PDB entry 3S1Q | X-ray diffraction, 3.30 A resolution | chains B and J of the 12 polymer chains in the assembly

[Chain B]
Molecule: DNA-directed RNA polymerase II subunit RPB2
Organism: Saccharomyces cerevisiae
Notes: EC 2.7.7.6
UniProt: P08518 (RPB2_YEAST); residues 1-1224 here = UniProt positions 1-1224
Sequence (1224 residues; row label = number of the first residue in the row):
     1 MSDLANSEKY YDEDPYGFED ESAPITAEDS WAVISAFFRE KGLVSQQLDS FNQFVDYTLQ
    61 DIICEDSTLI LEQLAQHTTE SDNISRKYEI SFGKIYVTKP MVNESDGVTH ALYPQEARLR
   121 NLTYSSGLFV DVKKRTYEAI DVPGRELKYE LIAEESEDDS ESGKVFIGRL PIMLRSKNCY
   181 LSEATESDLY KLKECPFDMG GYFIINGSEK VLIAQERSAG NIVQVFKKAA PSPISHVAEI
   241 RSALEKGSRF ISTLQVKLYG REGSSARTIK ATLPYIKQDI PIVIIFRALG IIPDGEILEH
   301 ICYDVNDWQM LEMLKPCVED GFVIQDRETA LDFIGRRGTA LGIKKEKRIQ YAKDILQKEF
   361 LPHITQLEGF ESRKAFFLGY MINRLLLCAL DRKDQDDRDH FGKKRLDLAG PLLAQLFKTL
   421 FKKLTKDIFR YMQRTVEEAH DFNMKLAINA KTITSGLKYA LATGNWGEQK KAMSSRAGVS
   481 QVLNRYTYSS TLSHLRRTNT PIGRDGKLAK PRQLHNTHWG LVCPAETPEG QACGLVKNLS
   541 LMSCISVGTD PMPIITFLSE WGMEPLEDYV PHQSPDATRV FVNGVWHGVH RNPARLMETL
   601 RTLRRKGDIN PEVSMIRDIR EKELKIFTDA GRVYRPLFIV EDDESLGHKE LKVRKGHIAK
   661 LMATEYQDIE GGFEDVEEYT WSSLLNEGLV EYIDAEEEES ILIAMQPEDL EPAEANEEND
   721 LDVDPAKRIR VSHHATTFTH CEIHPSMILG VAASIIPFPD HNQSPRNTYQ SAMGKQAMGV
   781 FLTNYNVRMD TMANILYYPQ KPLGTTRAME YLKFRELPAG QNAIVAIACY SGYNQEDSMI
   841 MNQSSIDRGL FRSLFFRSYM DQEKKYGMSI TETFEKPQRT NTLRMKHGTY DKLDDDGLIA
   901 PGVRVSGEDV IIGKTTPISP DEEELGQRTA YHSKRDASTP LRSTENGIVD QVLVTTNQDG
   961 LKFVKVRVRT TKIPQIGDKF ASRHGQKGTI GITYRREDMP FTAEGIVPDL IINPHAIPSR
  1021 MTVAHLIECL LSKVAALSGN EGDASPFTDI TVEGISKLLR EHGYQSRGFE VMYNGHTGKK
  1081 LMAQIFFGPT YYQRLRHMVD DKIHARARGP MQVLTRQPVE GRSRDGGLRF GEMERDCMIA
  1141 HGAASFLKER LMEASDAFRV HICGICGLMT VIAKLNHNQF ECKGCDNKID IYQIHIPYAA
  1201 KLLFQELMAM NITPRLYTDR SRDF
Not modelled in the structure: 1-19, 71-88, 142-163, 336-344, 438-445, 503-508, 669-677, 716-721, 920-932
Ion coordination: Zn2+: Cys1163, Cys1166, Cys1182, Cys1185
Residues lining bound ligands: ATP (adenosine-5'-triphosphate): Arg766, Asp837, Lys987, Arg1020

[Chain J]
Molecule: DNA-directed RNA polymerases I, II, and III subunit RPABC5
Organism: Saccharomyces cerevisiae
UniProt: P22139 (RPAB5_YEAST); residue numbers follow UniProt; this construct covers 1-70
Sequence (70 residues; row label = number of the first residue in the row):
     1 MIVPVRCFSC GKVVGDKWES YLNLLQEDEL DEGTALSRLG LKRYCCRRMI LTHVDLIEKF
    61 LRYNPLEKRD
Not modelled in the structure: 66-70
Ion coordination: Zn2+: Cys7, Cys10, Cys45, Cys46
Curated features (UniProtKB/Swiss-Prot):
  - binding site (Zn(2+)): Cys7, Cys10, Cys45, Cys46
  - cross-link: Lys59 (Glycyl lysine isopeptide (Lys-Gly) (interchain with G-Cter in ubiquitin))

[Chain B / chain J interface]
Pairs across the interface (74; chain B residue first):
  Glu186(B) - Arg62(J)  salt bridge
  Tyr190(B) - Lys59(J)
  Tyr190(B) - Arg62(J)
  Tyr190(B) - Tyr63(J)  hydrophobic
  Lys191(B) - Asn64(J)
  Lys193(B) - Pro65(J)
  Cys195(B) - Tyr63(J)
  Pro196(B) - Tyr63(J)
  Phe197(B) - Lys59(J)
  Val780(B) - Met1(J)  hydrophobic
  Val780(B) - Leu56(J)  hydrophobic
  Thr783(B) - Lys59(J)
  Thr783(B) - Phe60(J)
  Thr783(B) - Tyr63(J)
  Asn784(B) - Tyr63(J)  hydrogen bond (backbone-side chain)
  Tyr785(B) - Phe60(J)  hydrophobic
  Asn786(B) - Phe60(J)
  Ile795(B) - Met1(J)  hydrophobic
  Leu796(B) - Met1(J)
  Tyr797(B) - Met1(J)
  Tyr798(B) - Met1(J)
  Tyr798(B) - Ile2(J)
  Tyr798(B) - Pro4(J)
  Gln800(B) - Arg48(J)
  Gln800(B) - Met49(J)
  Gln800(B) - Thr52(J)  hydrogen bond
  Lys801(B) - Leu51(J)  hydrogen bond (side chain-backbone)
  Lys801(B) - Thr52(J)  hydrogen bond (backbone-backbone)
  Lys801(B) - His53(J)
  Lys801(B) - Val54(J)
  Leu803(B) - Leu51(J)  hydrophobic
  Leu803(B) - Thr52(J)
  Arg815(B) - Val54(J)
  Glu816(B) - Val54(J)
  Glu816(B) - Leu56(J)
  Pro818(B) - Val54(J)  hydrophobic
  Gln821(B) - Phe8(J)
  Asn822(B) - Arg48(J)  hydrogen bond (backbone-side chain)
  Asn822(B) - Thr52(J)
  Ala823(B) - Arg48(J)
  Ile824(B) - Ser9(J)
  Ile824(B) - Tyr44(J)  hydrophobic
  Ile824(B) - Cys45(J)  hydrophobic
  Ile824(B) - Arg48(J)
  Asn842(B) - Ser9(J)
  Ser845(B) - Phe8(J)  hydrogen bond (side chain-backbone)
  Ser845(B) - Ser9(J)
  Arg848(B) - Cys7(J)
  Arg848(B) - Phe8(J)  hydrogen bond (side chain-backbone)
  Arg848(B) - Ser9(J)  hydrogen bond (side chain-backbone)
  Arg848(B) - Gly11(J)
  Gly849(B) - Phe8(J)
  Leu850(B) - Phe8(J)  hydrophobic
  Arg996(B) - Ser9(J)
  Arg996(B) - Cys10(J)
  Glu1004(B) - Tyr44(J)
  Ile1006(B) - Arg43(J)
  Ile1006(B) - Tyr44(J)  hydrophobic
  Val1007(B) - Ser9(J)
  Asp1009(B) - Ser9(J)  hydrogen bond
  Asp1009(B) - Arg48(J)  salt bridge
  Lys1033(B) - Tyr44(J)
  Ala1035(B) - Leu51(J)
  Ala1036(B) - Tyr44(J)  hydrophobic
  Ala1036(B) - Arg47(J)  hydrogen bond (backbone-side chain)
  Leu1037(B) - Tyr44(J)  hydrophobic
  Leu1037(B) - Arg47(J)  hydrogen bond (backbone-side chain)
  Ser1038(B) - Gly33(J)
  Gly1039(B) - Glu32(J)
  Gly1039(B) - Gly33(J)
  Gly1039(B) - Leu51(J)
  Tyr1064(B) - Tyr44(J)
  Glu1070(B) - Tyr44(J)  hydrogen bond
  Phe1087(B) - Tyr44(J)
Also at the interface, not in a pair above, chain B (52 interface residues in all): Ser187, Glu194, Pro799, Leu817, Ser844, Asn1040, Gly1088
Also at the interface, not in a pair above, chain J (29 interface residues in all): Asp31, Leu36

[Summary]
52 residues of chain B and 29 residues of chain J are in contact, with 12 hydrogen bonds and 2 salt bridges.
Polar contacts include Glu186(B)-Arg62(J), Asp1009(B)-Arg48(J) and Asn784(B)-Tyr63(J). Ligands of chain B:
ATP. From UniProt: 4 Zn2+-binding residues on chain J.
Chain B is DNA-directed RNA polymerase II subunit RPB2 and chain J is DNA-directed RNA polymerases I, II, and
III subunit RPABC5, both from Saccharomyces cerevisiae; the structure, RNA Polymerase II Initiation Complex
with a 5-nt 3'-deoxy RNA soaked with ATP, was determined by X-ray diffraction together with 3RZD, 3RZO, 3S14,
3S15, 3S16, 3S17 and 5 further entries from the same study.
